PDB entry 1PIV | X-ray diffraction, 2.90 A resolution | chains 1 and 2 of the 5 polymer chains in the assembly

== Chain 1 ==
Name: Poliovirus type 3 (subunit VP1)
Organism: Poliovirus type 3 (strains P3/LEON/37 AND P3/LEON 12A[1]B)
Reference sequence: P03302 (POLG_POL3L); residues 2-302 here correspond to UniProt positions 577-877 (UniProt number = residue number + 575)
Sequence (301 residues; each row starts with the number of its first residue):
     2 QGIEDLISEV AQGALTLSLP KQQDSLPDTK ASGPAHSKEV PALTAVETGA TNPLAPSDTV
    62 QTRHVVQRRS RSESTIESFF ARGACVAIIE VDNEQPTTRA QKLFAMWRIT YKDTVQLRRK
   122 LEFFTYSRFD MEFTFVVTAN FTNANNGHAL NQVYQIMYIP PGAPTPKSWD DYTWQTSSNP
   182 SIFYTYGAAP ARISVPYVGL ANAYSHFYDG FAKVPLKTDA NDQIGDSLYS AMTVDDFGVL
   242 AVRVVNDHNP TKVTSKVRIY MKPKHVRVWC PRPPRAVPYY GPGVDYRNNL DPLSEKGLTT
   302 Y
Not modelled in the structure: 2-23
Residues lining bound ligands: compound iv (W71; 5-(7-(4-(4,5-dihydro-2-oxazolyl)phenoxy)heptyl)-3-methyl isoxazole): Ile-110, Tyr-112, Phe-130, Met-132, Phe-134, Phe-136, Ile-157, Tyr-159, Pro-181, Ser-182, Ile-183, Ile-194, Val-196, Val-199, Tyr-205, His-207, Phe-238, Leu-241

== Chain 2 ==
Name: Poliovirus type 3 (subunit VP2)
Organism: Poliovirus type 3 (strains P3/LEON/37 AND P3/LEON 12A[1]B)
Reference sequence: P03302 (POLG_POL3L); residues 1-271 here correspond to UniProt positions 69-339 (UniProt number = residue number + 68)
Sequence (271 residues; row label = number of the first residue in the row):
     1 SPNVEACGYS DRVLQLTLGN STITTQEAAN SVVAYGRWPE FIRDDEANPV DQPTEPDVAT
    61 CRFYTLDTVM WGKESKGWWW KLPDALRDMG LFGQNMYYHY LGRSGYTVHV QCNASKFHQG
   121 ALGVFAIPEY CLAGDSDKQR YTSYANANPG ERGGKFYSQF NKDNAVTSPK REFCPVDYLL
   181 GCGVLLGNAF VYPHQIINLR TNNSATIVLP YVNALAIDSM VKHNNWGIAI LPLSPLDFAQ
   241 DSSVEIPITV TIAPMCSEFN GLRNVTAPKF Q
Not modelled in the structure: 1-5

== Chain 1 / chain 2 interface ==
Contacting residue pairs - 108 pairs, chain 1 then chain 2:
  Glu-48(1) / Gln-195(2)
  Glu-48(1) / Ile-196(2)  hydrogen bond (backbone-backbone)
  Glu-48(1) / Asn-198(2)  hydrogen bond
  Glu-48(1) / Thr-201(2)  hydrogen bond
  Glu-48(1) / Asn-202(2)
  Thr-49(1) / Ala-29(2)
  Thr-49(1) / Val-32(2)
  Thr-49(1) / Gln-195(2)  hydrogen bond (backbone-side chain)
  Gly-50(1) / His-194(2)
  Thr-126(1) / Glu-129(2)
  Tyr-127(1) / Glu-129(2)  hydrogen bond
  Tyr-127(1) / Val-212(2)
  Tyr-127(1) / Asn-213(2)
  Tyr-127(1) / Ala-214(2)
  Ala-202(1) / Ala-214(2)
  Ala-202(1) / Leu-215(2)  hydrophobic
  Asn-203(1) / Ala-214(2)  hydrogen bond (backbone-backbone)
  Asn-203(1) / Leu-215(2)
  Ala-204(1) / Ala-214(2)
  Ser-206(1) / Ala-214(2)
  Phe-208(1) / Glu-129(2)
  Tyr-209(1) / Glu-129(2)
  Tyr-209(1) / Cys-131(2)
  Tyr-209(1) / Lys-222(2)
  Tyr-209(1) / His-223(2)
  Asp-210(1) / Lys-81(2)  salt bridge
  Asp-210(1) / Glu-129(2)  hydrogen bond (backbone-side chain)
  Asp-210(1) / Tyr-130(2)
  Asp-210(1) / Cys-131(2)  hydrogen bond (backbone-side chain)
  Asp-210(1) / His-223(2)
  Asp-210(1) / Asn-224(2)  hydrogen bond (backbone-backbone)
  Gly-211(1) / Lys-222(2)
  Phe-212(1) / Thr-142(2)
  Phe-212(1) / Ser-143(2)
  Phe-212(1) / Tyr-144(2)
  Phe-212(1) / Ala-147(2)  hydrophobic
  Phe-212(1) / Lys-222(2)  hydrogen bond (backbone-backbone)
  Ala-213(1) / Lys-222(2)  hydrogen bond (backbone-side chain)
  Val-215(1) / Tyr-144(2)  hydrophobic
  Val-215(1) / Val-221(2)  hydrophobic
  Val-215(1) / Lys-222(2)
  Pro-216(1) / Tyr-144(2)
  Pro-216(1) / Pro-268(2)
  Pro-216(1) / Lys-269(2)  hydrogen bond (backbone-backbone)
  Leu-217(1) / Thr-266(2)
  Leu-217(1) / Ala-267(2)
  Leu-217(1) / Lys-269(2)
  Lys-218(1) / Ala-267(2)  hydrogen bond (backbone-backbone)
  Lys-218(1) / Pro-268(2)
  Lys-218(1) / Lys-269(2)
  Asp-223(1) / Lys-269(2)  salt bridge
  Asp-227(1) / Arg-171(2)  salt bridge
  Leu-229(1) / Arg-140(2)
  Tyr-230(1) / Tyr-130(2)
  Tyr-230(1) / Cys-131(2)
  Tyr-230(1) / Leu-132(2)  hydrogen bond (side chain-backbone)
  Tyr-230(1) / Arg-140(2)  hydrogen bond (backbone-backbone)
  Tyr-230(1) / Thr-142(2)
  Tyr-230(1) / Phe-173(2)
  Ser-231(1) / Cys-131(2)  hydrogen bond
  Ala-232(1) / Arg-140(2)
  Cys-271(1) / Tyr-35(2)
  Cys-271(1) / Val-212(2)  hydrophobic
  Pro-272(1) / Val-191(2)
  Pro-272(1) / Tyr-192(2)
  Arg-273(1) / Pro-128(2)  hydrogen bond (side chain-backbone)
  Arg-273(1) / Glu-129(2)  hydrogen bond (side chain-backbone)
  Arg-273(1) / Tyr-192(2)  hydrogen bond
  Pro-274(1) / Val-184(2)
  Pro-274(1) / Asn-188(2)
  Pro-274(1) / Val-191(2)
  Pro-274(1) / Tyr-192(2)
  Pro-275(1) / Val-184(2)
  Arg-276(1) / Cys-182(2)  hydrogen bond (side chain-backbone)
  Arg-276(1) / Gly-183(2)
  Ala-277(1) / Gly-183(2)  hydrogen bond (backbone-backbone)
  Ala-277(1) / Val-184(2)
  Ala-277(1) / Leu-185(2)  hydrophobic
  Val-278(1) / Leu-179(2)  hydrophobic
  Val-278(1) / Gly-183(2)  hydrogen bond (backbone-backbone)
  Tyr-281(1) / Asp-137(2)  hydrogen bond (side chain-backbone)
  Tyr-281(1) / Gln-139(2)
  Gly-282(1) / Gln-139(2)  hydrogen bond (backbone-side chain)
  Pro-283(1) / Gln-139(2)
  Pro-283(1) / Arg-140(2)
  Val-285(1) / Cys-131(2)
  Val-285(1) / Leu-132(2)
  Val-285(1) / Ala-133(2)
  Val-285(1) / Cys-182(2)
  Asp-286(1) / Ala-133(2)
  Asp-286(1) / Gly-134(2)  hydrogen bond (side chain-backbone)
  Asp-286(1) / Gln-139(2)
  Asp-286(1) / Arg-140(2)  hydrogen bond (side chain-backbone)
  Tyr-287(1) / Ala-133(2)  hydrophobic
  Tyr-287(1) / Phe-160(2)  hydrophobic
  Tyr-287(1) / Cys-174(2)  hydrogen bond (side chain-backbone)
  Tyr-287(1) / Pro-175(2)
  Tyr-287(1) / Val-176(2)  hydrogen bond (side chain-backbone)
  Tyr-287(1) / Gly-181(2)
  Tyr-287(1) / Cys-182(2)
  Tyr-287(1) / Gly-183(2)
  Arg-288(1) / Asp-137(2)  salt bridge
  Arg-288(1) / Phe-160(2)
  Arg-288(1) / Lys-162(2)
  Leu-291(1) / Phe-160(2)  hydrophobic
  Leu-291(1) / Tyr-178(2)  hydrogen bond (backbone-side chain)
  Pro-293(1) / Leu-185(2)  hydrophobic
  Leu-294(1) / Leu-185(2)  hydrophobic
Interface residues without a listed pair, chain 1 (48 interface residues in all): Val-47, Leu-201, Lys-214, Ser-228, Gly-284
Interface residues without a listed pair, chain 2 (59 interface residues in all): Asn-30, Ile-127, Ser-136, Asn-148, Ala-189, Ala-216

== In short ==
Chain 1 and chain 2 form an interface of 48 and 59 residues respectively; the contacts include 29 hydrogen
bonds and 4 salt bridges. Polar pairs include Asp-210(1)/Lys-81(2), Asp-223(1)/Lys-269(2) and
Asp-227(1)/Arg-171(2). Chain 1 binds compound iv.
Chain 1 is Poliovirus type 3 (subunit VP1) and chain 2 is Poliovirus type 3 (subunit VP2), both from
Poliovirus type 3 (strains P3/LEON/37 AND P3/LEON 12A[1]B); the structure, Binding of the antiviral drug
WIN51711 to the sabin strain of type 3 poliovirus: structural comparison ..., was determined by X-ray
diffraction.
